PDB entry 5GPC | X-ray diffraction, 2.80 A resolution | chains G and C of the 6 polymer chains in the assembly

# Chain G
Molecule: 21-nt DNA strand
Sequence (21 nucleotides; numbered 1 to 21; the number before each row is that of its first residue):
     1 CATGAATGAG TATTCATTCA T

# Chain C
Protein: Transcriptional regulator (TetR/AcrR family)
From: Bacillus halodurans
UniProtKB: Q9K8A4 (Q9K8A4_BACHD); numbering as in UniProt (aligned over 2-195)
Chain sequence (194 residues; each row starts with the number of its first residue):
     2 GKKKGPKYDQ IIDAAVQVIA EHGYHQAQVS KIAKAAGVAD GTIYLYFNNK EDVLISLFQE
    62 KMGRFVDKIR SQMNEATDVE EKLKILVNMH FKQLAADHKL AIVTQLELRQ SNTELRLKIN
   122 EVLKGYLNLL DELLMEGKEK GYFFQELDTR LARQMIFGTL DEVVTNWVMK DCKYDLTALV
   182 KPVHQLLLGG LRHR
Disordered / not traced: 2-3, 194-195
What the authors report for this chain:
  - binding site for the 21-nt DNA strand: Gln29, Val30, Ala40, Gly42, Thr43, Tyr45, Tyr47
  - mutagenesis - G42Y, Y45A, Y45F: decreased binding to the 21-nt DNA strand
  - mutagenesis - G42A: abolished expression
  - binding site for the 21-nt DNA strand (chain G): Tyr45

# How chain G and chain C interact
Residue-residue contacts (11):
  DA6(G) with Lys8(C), salt bridge to the phosphate; Thr43(C), sugar contact; Leu46(C), base contact; Tyr47(C), hydrogen bond to the phosphate
  DT7(G) with Val39(C), phosphate contact; Ala40(C), hydrogen bond to the phosphate; Gly42(C), base contact; Thr43(C), hydrogen bond to the phosphate; Leu46(C), base contact
  DG8(G) with Ala40(C), phosphate contact; Gly42(C), hydrogen bond to the base
Interface residues without a listed pair, chain G (4 interface residues in all): DA5
Interface residues without a listed pair, chain C (9 interface residues in all): Gly38, Asp41

# In short
4 residues of chain G face 9 of chain C across their interface; the contacts include 4 hydrogen bonds and 1
salt bridge. Among the polar pairs are DG8(G)-Gly42(C), DA6(G)-Tyr47(C) and DT7(G)-Ala40(C). The paper reports
a binding site for the 21-nt DNA strand at Gln29(C), Val30(C) and Ala40(C) among others; G42Y, Y45A and Y45F
of chain C reduce binding to the 21-nt DNA strand.
Chain G is a 21-nt DNA strand and chain C is Transcriptional regulator (TetR/AcrR family) (Bacillus
halodurans); the structure, Structural analysis of fatty acid degradation regulator FadR from Bacillus
halodurans, was determined by X-ray diffraction, deposited together with 5GP9 and 5GPA.
